6ZO0 - chains AAA and CCC of the 3 polymer chains in the assembly; structure by X-ray diffraction, 2.23 A resolution.

[Chain AAA]
Name: Urease subunit gamma
Source organism: Sporosarcina pasteurii
Notes: EC 3.5.1.5
UniProt: A0A0H3YGY5 (A0A0H3YGY5_SPOPA); numbering as in UniProt (aligned over 1-100)
Sequence (100 residues; numbered 1 to 100; the number before each row is that of its first residue):
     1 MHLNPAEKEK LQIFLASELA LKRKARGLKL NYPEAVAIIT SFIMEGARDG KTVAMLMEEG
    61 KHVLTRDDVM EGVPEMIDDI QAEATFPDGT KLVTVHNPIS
Modified positions: M1 (N-carboxymethionine; CXM)

[Chain CCC]
Name: Urease subunit alpha
Source organism: Sporosarcina pasteurii
Notes: EC 3.5.1.5
UniProt: A0A0H3YL32 (A0A0H3YL32_SPOPA); residue numbers follow UniProt; this construct covers 1-570
Sequence (570 residues; row label = number of the first residue in the row):
     1 MKINRQQYAE SYGPTVGDQV RLADTDLWIE VEKDYTTYGD EANFGGGKVL REGMGENGTY
    61 TRTENVLDLL LTNALILDYT GIYKADIGVK DGYIVGIGKG GNPDIMDGVT PNMIVGTATE
   121 VIAAEGKIVT AGGIDTHVHF INPDQVDVAL ANGITTLFGG GTGPAEGSKA TTVTPGPWNI
   181 EKMLKSTEGL PINVGILGKG HGSSIAPIME QIDAGAAGLK IHEDWGATPA SIDRSLTVAD
   241 EADVQVAIHS DTLNEAGFLE DTLRAINGRV IHSFHVEGAG GGHAPDIMAM AGHPNVLPSS
   301 TNPTRPFTVN TIDEHLDMLM VCHHLKQNIP EDVAFADSRI RPETIAAEDI LHDLGIISMM
   361 STDALAMGRA GEMVLRTWQT ADKMKKQRGP LAEEKNGSDN FRAKRYVSKY TINPAIAQGI
   421 AHEVGSIEEG KFADLVLWEP KFFGVKADRV IKGGIIAYAQ IGDPSASIPT PQPVMGRRMY
   481 GTVGDLIHDT NITFMSKSSI QQGVPAKLGL KRRIGTVKNC RNIGKKDMKW NDVTTDIDIN
   541 PETYEVKVDG EVLTCEPVKE LPMAQRYFLF
Modified positions: K220 (lysine nz-carboxylic acid; KCX); C322 (3,4-dimethylcatechol cysteine; QO8)
Ion coordination: Ni2+ site 1: H137, H139, K220, D363 (together with hydroxide ion); Ni2+ site 2: K220, H249, H275 (together with hydroxide ion)
Small-molecule neighbours: hydroxide ion (OH): H137, H139, K220, H222, H249, H275, G280, D363

[Chain AAA / chain CCC interface]
Contacting residue pairs (39):
  A6(AAA) - D463(CCC)
  A6(AAA) - S465(CCC)
  E9(AAA) - D463(CCC)
  E9(AAA) - P464(CCC)
  E9(AAA) - P473(CCC)
  E9(AAA) - M475(CCC)
  E9(AAA) - R477(CCC)  salt bridge
  K10(AAA) - D463(CCC)  salt bridge
  Q12(AAA) - M475(CCC)
  I13(AAA) - Q472(CCC)
  I13(AAA) - P473(CCC)  hydrophobic
  L19(AAA) - L569(CCC)  hydrophobic
  L19(AAA) - F570(CCC)  hydrophobic
  R23(AAA) - L569(CCC)  hydrogen bond (side chain-backbone)
  R23(AAA) - F570(CCC)
  N31(AAA) - Q565(CCC)  hydrogen bond (side chain-backbone)
  N31(AAA) - R566(CCC)
  N31(AAA) - F568(CCC)  hydrogen bond (side chain-backbone)
  Y32(AAA) - F442(CCC)  hydrophobic
  Y32(AAA) - R566(CCC)  hydrogen bond (backbone-backbone)
  P33(AAA) - R566(CCC)
  P33(AAA) - Y567(CCC)
  P33(AAA) - L569(CCC)
  E34(AAA) - L569(CCC)
  V36(AAA) - Q472(CCC)
  T40(AAA) - Q472(CCC)
  M70(AAA) - Q565(CCC)
  M70(AAA) - R566(CCC)
  E71(AAA) - R566(CCC)  hydrogen bond (backbone-side chain)
  M76(AAA) - K441(CCC)  hydrogen bond (backbone-side chain)
  M76(AAA) - Y567(CCC)  hydrophobic
  Q81(AAA) - I468(CCC)
  Q81(AAA) - T470(CCC)  hydrogen bond
  Q81(AAA) - P471(CCC)
  Q81(AAA) - Q472(CCC)  hydrogen bond (backbone-backbone)
  E83(AAA) - A466(CCC)
  E83(AAA) - S467(CCC)  hydrogen bond
  L92(AAA) - I468(CCC)  hydrophobic
  L92(AAA) - P471(CCC)  hydrophobic
Other interface residues (no listed pair), chain AAA (23 interface residues in all): A16, M44, V73, A82

[In short]
The interface between chain AAA and chain CCC involves 23 residues on one side and 20 on the other, with 9
hydrogen bonds and 2 salt bridges. Polar contacts include E9(AAA)-R477(CCC), K10(AAA)-D463(CCC) and
R23(AAA)-L569(CCC). Bound to chain CCC: hydroxide ion.
Here chain AAA is Urease subunit gamma and chain CCC is Urease subunit alpha, both from Sporosarcina
pasteurii. Entry 6ZO0 (2.23 A resolution 3,4-dimethylcatechol (3,4-dimethylbenzene-1,2-diol) inhibited
Sporosarcina pasteurii urease) was determined by X-ray diffraction (same publication as 6ZNY, 6ZNZ, 6ZO1, 6ZO2
and 6ZO3).
